1BMF - chains F and G of the 7 polymer chains in the assembly; structure by X-ray diffraction, 2.85 A resolution.

Chain F:
Protein: Bovine mitochondrial F1-atpase
From: Bos taurus
Notes: EC 3.6.1.34
UniProtKB: P00829 (ATPB_BOVIN); residues -3 to 478 here correspond to UniProt positions 47-528 (UniProt number = residue number + 50)
Chain sequence (482 residues; each row starts with the number of its first residue; numbers below 1 keep their minus sign (Ala-3 is residue -3)):
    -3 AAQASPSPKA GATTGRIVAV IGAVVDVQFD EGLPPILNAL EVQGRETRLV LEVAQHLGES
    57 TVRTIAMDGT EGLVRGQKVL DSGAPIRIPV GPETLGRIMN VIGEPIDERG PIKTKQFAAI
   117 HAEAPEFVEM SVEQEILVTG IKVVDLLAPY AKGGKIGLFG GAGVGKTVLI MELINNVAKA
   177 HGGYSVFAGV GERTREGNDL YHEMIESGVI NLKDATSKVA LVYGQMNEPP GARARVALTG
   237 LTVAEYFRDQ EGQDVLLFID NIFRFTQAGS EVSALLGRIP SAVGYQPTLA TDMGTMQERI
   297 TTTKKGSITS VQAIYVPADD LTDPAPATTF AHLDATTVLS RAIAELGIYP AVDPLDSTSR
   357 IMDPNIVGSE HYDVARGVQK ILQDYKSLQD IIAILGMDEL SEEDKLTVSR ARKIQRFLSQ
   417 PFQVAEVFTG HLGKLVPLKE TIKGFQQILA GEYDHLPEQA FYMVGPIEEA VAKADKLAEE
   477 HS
Disordered / not traced: -3 to 8, 475-478
Ion coordination: Mg2+: Thr163 (together with AMP-PNP)
Small-molecule neighbours: AMP-PNP (ANP; phosphoaminophosphonic acid-adenylate ester): Gly157, Ala158, Gly159, Val160, Gly161, Lys162, Thr163, Val164, Glu188, Arg189, Tyr311, Tyr345, Pro346, Phe418, Ala421, Phe424, Thr425
Curated features (UniProtKB/Swiss-Prot):
  - binding site (ADP): Gly159, Val160, Gly161, Lys162, Thr163, Val164
  - binding site (ATP): Gly159, Gly161, Lys162, Thr163, Val164, Arg189
  - binding site (phosphate): Gly159, Val160, Gly161, Lys162, Thr163
  - binding site (Mg(2+)): Thr163, Glu188
  - modified residue: Lys74 (N6-acetyllysine), Lys111 (N6-acetyllysine), Lys148 (N6-acetyllysine), Lys209 (N6-acetyllysine), Lys214 (N6-acetyllysine), Thr262 (Phosphothreonine), Ser365 (Phosphoserine), Lys376 (N6-acetyllysine), Ser383 (Phosphoserine), Lys430 (N6-acetyllysine), Lys435 (N6-acetyllysine), Lys472 (N6-acetyllysine)
  - glycosylation: Ser56 (O-linked (GlcNAc) serine)

Chain G:
Protein: Bovine mitochondrial F1-atpase
From: Bos taurus
Notes: EC 3.6.1.34
UniProtKB: P05631 (ATPG_BOVIN); residues 1-272 here correspond to UniProt positions 26-297 (UniProt number = residue number + 25)
Chain sequence (272 residues; row label = number of the first residue in the row):
     1 ATLKDITRRL KSIKNIQKIT KSMKMVAAAK YARAERELKP ARVYGVGSLA LYEKADIKTP
    61 EDKKKHLIIG VSSDRGLCGA IHSSVAKQMK SEAANLAAAG KEVKIIGVGD KIRSILHRTH
   121 SDQFLVTFKE VGRRPPTFGD ASVIALELLN SGYEFDEGSI IFNRFRSVIS YKTEEKPIFS
   181 LDTISSAESM SIYDDIDADV LRNYQEYSLA NIIYYSLKES TTSEQSARMT AMDNASKNAS
   241 EMIDKLTLTF NRTRQAVITK ELIEIISGAA AL
Disordered / not traced: 45-76, 91-208
Curated features (UniProtKB/Swiss-Prot):
  - modified residue: Lys14 (N6-acetyllysine), Lys24 (N6-succinyllysine), Lys30 (N6-acetyllysine), Lys90 (N6-acetyllysine), Ser121 (Phosphoserine), Lys129 (N6-acetyllysine), Lys172 (N6-acetyllysine), Lys245 (N6-succinyllysine)

Chain F / chain G interface:
Contacting residue pairs - 13 pairs, chain F then chain G:
  Ile275(F) - Ala271(G)  hydrophobic
  Asp386(F) - Arg9(G)  salt bridge
  Ala389(F) - Asn238(G)  hydrogen bond (backbone-side chain)
  Ile390(F) - Ala235(G)
  Ile390(F) - Asn238(G)  hydrogen bond (backbone-side chain)
  Ile390(F) - Met242(G)  hydrophobic
  Leu391(F) - Leu77(G)  hydrophobic
  Leu391(F) - Ala235(G)  hydrophobic
  Asp394(F) - Gly79(G)
  Asp394(F) - Ala80(G)
  Glu395(F) - Leu77(G)
  Glu395(F) - Cys78(G)
  Glu398(F) - Lys87(G)  salt bridge
Interface residues without a listed pair, chain F (9 interface residues in all): Pro276
Interface residues without a listed pair, chain G (15 interface residues in all): Ile13, Ile16, Asn234, Ala239, Ser267

In short:
Chain F and chain G form an interface of 9 and 15 residues respectively, with 2 hydrogen bonds and 2 salt
bridges. Polar contacts include Asp386(F)-Arg9(G), Glu398(F)-Lys87(G) and Ala389(F)-Asn238(G). Chain F binds
AMP-PNP.
Chain F is Bovine mitochondrial F1-atpase and chain G is Bovine mitochondrial F1-atpase, both from Bos taurus;
the structure, Bovine mitochondrial F1-atpase, was determined by X-ray diffraction.
